Entry 7TP5 (X-ray diffraction, 1.66 A resolution); this record covers chain A.

# Chain A
Name: Cytochrome P450
From: Rhodopseudomonas palustris HaA2
Reference sequence: Q2IU02 (Q2IU02_RHOP2); residues 0-409 here correspond to UniProt positions 1-410 (UniProt number = residue number + 1)
Sequence (410 residues; each row starts with the number of its first residue; numbering starts at 0):
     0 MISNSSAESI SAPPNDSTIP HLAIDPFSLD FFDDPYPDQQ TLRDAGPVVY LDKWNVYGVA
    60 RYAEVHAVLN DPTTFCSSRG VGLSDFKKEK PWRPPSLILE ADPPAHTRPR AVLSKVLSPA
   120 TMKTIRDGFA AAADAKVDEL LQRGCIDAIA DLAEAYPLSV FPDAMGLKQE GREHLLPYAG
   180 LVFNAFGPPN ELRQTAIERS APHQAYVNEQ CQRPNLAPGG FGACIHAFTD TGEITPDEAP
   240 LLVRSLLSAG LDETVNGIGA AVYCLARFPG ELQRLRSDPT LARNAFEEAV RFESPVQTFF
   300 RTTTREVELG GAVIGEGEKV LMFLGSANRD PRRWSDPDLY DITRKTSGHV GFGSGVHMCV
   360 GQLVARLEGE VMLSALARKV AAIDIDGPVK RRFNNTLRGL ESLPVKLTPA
Not modelled in the structure: 0-16
Sequence notes: engineered mutation E252 (Thr253 in Q2IU02)
Metal / ion sites: heme Fe near C358 (its only coordinating residue here)
Residues lining bound ligands:
  - 4-(ethylsulfanyl)benzoic acid (81M): V80, R92, S95, I97, L98, V181, F182, F185, S244, S247, A248, E252, F298
  - heme (HEM): L68, V80, I97, L98, H105, R109, L112, L116, F160, S244, L245, A248, G249, E252, T253, F285, V289, P294, V295, F298, R300, L323, G350, F351, G352, V355, H356, C358, V359, G360, V363, A364
From the paper describing this entry:
  - mutagenesis - T252E: decreased catalytic activity on 4-(ethylsulfanyl)benzoic acid
  - binding site for heme: E252
  - conformationally variable residues (side-chain flip): D251, F298

# Overview
Chain A binds heme and 4-(ethylsulfanyl)benzoic acid. From the paper: a binding site for heme at E252; T252E
reduces catalytic activity on 4-(ethylsulfanyl)benzoic acid.
Chain A is Cytochrome P450 (Rhodopseudomonas palustris HaA2); the structure, The crystal structure of T252E
CYP199A4 bound to 4-ethylthiobenzoic acid, was determined by X-ray diffraction (same publication as 7TP6, 7TQM
and 8DYB).
